PDB entry 6X8J | X-ray diffraction, 2.60 A resolution | chains C and D of the 6 polymer chains in the assembly

Chain C (and D):
Molecule: Caspase-7
Source organism: Homo sapiens
Notes: EC 3.4.22.60; fragment: p11; chain D of this document is another copy of the same molecule, construct and numbering; everything in this record applies to it too
UniProtKB: P55210 (CASP7_HUMAN), isoform P55210-3; residues 199-303 here correspond to UniProt positions 232-336 (UniProt number = residue number + 33)
Chain sequence (113 residues; each row starts with the number of its first residue):
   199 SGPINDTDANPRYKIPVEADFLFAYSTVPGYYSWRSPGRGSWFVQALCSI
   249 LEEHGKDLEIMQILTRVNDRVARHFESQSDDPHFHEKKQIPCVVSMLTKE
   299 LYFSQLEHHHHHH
Not modelled in the structure: 199-211, 303-311
Differences from the reference sequence: expression tag (304-311)

Chain C / chain D interface:
Residue-residue contacts - 56 pairs, chain C then chain D:
  Lys-212(C) / Glu-274(D)
  Lys-212(C) / Glu-284(D)  hydrogen bond (side chain-backbone)
  Lys-212(C) / Lys-286(D)
  Ile-213(C) / Arg-271(D)
  Pro-214(C) / Ala-270(D)
  Pro-214(C) / Lys-286(D)
  Pro-214(C) / Gln-287(D)
  Glu-216(C) / Tyr-229(D)  hydrogen bond
  Glu-216(C) / Ile-288(D)
  Ala-217(C) / Ile-288(D)  hydrophobic
  Val-226(C) / Met-294(D)  hydrophobic
  Tyr-229(C) / Glu-216(D)  hydrogen bond
  Met-259(C) / Met-259(D)  hydrophobic
  Gln-260(C) / Glu-298(D)  hydrogen bond
  Thr-263(C) / Leu-295(D)
  Thr-263(C) / Thr-296(D)
  Thr-263(C) / Lys-297(D)
  Asn-266(C) / Ser-293(D)
  Asn-266(C) / Met-294(D)
  Asn-266(C) / Leu-295(D)  hydrogen bond (side chain-backbone)
  Asp-267(C) / Thr-296(D)
  Asp-267(C) / Lys-297(D)  salt bridge
  Ala-270(C) / Lys-212(D)
  Ala-270(C) / Pro-214(D)
  Arg-271(C) / Lys-297(D)
  Lys-286(C) / Lys-212(D)  hydrogen bond (side chain-backbone)
  Lys-286(C) / Pro-214(D)
  Gln-287(C) / Pro-214(D)
  Ile-288(C) / Pro-214(D)  hydrophobic
  Ile-288(C) / Glu-216(D)
  Ile-288(C) / Ala-217(D)  hydrophobic
  Ile-288(C) / Met-294(D)
  Pro-289(C) / Met-294(D)
  Cys-290(C) / Val-292(D)  hydrophobic
  Cys-290(C) / Ser-293(D)
  Cys-290(C) / Met-294(D)  hydrophobic
  Val-291(C) / Val-291(D)
  Val-291(C) / Val-292(D)
  Val-291(C) / Ser-293(D)  hydrogen bond (backbone-backbone)
  Val-292(C) / Cys-290(D)  hydrophobic
  Val-292(C) / Val-291(D)
  Ser-293(C) / Asn-266(D)
  Ser-293(C) / Val-291(D)  hydrogen bond (backbone-backbone)
  Met-294(C) / Val-226(D)  hydrophobic
  Met-294(C) / Asn-266(D)
  Met-294(C) / Ile-288(D)
  Met-294(C) / Pro-289(D)
  Met-294(C) / Cys-290(D)  hydrophobic
  Leu-295(C) / Thr-263(D)
  Leu-295(C) / Asn-266(D)  hydrogen bond (backbone-side chain)
  Thr-296(C) / Thr-263(D)
  Thr-296(C) / Asp-267(D)
  Lys-297(C) / Thr-263(D)
  Lys-297(C) / Asp-267(D)  salt bridge
  Lys-297(C) / Arg-271(D)
  Glu-298(C) / Gln-260(D)  hydrogen bond
Also at the interface, not in a pair above, chain C (29 interface residues in all): Val-215, Glu-274
Also at the interface, not in a pair above, chain D (30 interface residues in all): Ile-213, Val-215

In short:
The interface between chain C and chain D involves 29 residues on one side and 30 on the other, with 10
hydrogen bonds and 2 salt bridges. Polar contacts include Asp-267(C)/Lys-297(D), Lys-212(C)/Glu-284(D) and
Glu-216(C)/Tyr-229(D).
Chain C and chain D are both Caspase-7 (Homo sapiens); the structure, Caspase-7 in complex with ketomethylene
inhibitor reveals tetrahedral adduct, was determined by X-ray diffraction.
